PDB entry 5KLP | X-ray diffraction, 2.00 A resolution | chain A

# Chain A
Molecule: Orf34
From: Pseudomonas syringae pv. syringae
UniProt: Q6VE93 (Q6VE93_PSESY); residues 29-369 here = UniProt positions 29-369
Sequence (342 residues; each row starts with the number of its first residue):
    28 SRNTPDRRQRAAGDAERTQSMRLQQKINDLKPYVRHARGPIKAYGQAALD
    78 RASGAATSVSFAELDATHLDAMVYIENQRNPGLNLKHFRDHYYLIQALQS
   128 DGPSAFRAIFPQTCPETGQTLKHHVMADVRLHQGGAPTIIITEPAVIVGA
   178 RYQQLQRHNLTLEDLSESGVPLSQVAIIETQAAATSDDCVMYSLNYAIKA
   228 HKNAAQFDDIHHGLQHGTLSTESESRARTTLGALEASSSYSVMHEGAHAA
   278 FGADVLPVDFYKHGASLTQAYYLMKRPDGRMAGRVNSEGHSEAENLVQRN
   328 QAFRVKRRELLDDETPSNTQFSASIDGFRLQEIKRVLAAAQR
Disordered / not traced: 28-44, 83-85, 162, 334-345
Modified / non-standard residues: Mse48, Mse99, Mse153, Mse218, Mse270, Mse301, Mse308 (selenomethionine; parent Met)
Construct notes: expression tag (28); engineered mutation Ala82 (Lys in Q6VE93), Ala83 (Lys in Q6VE93), Tyr119 (Lys in Q6VE93), Tyr120 (Glu in Q6VE93), Ala210 (Gln in Q6VE93), Ala211 (Lys in Q6VE93), Tyr298 (Lys in Q6VE93), Tyr299 (Gln in Q6VE93), Ala366 (Glu in Q6VE93), Ala367 (Glu in Q6VE93)
Residues lining bound ligands: inositol hexakisphosphate (IHP): Arg49, Lys53, Arg106, Asn222, Ile225, Lys226, Lys229, Lys289, His290, Asn313, Ser314, His317, Arg326, Phe355, Gln358, Arg362
Swiss-Prot annotation at these positions:
  - active site: His150, Glu170, Cys216
  - binding site (1D-myo-inositol hexakisphosphate): Arg49, Lys53, Arg106, Asn222, Lys226 to Lys229, Lys289, His290, Ser314 to His317, Arg326, Gln358, Arg362
  - binding site (CoA): His150, Ala177, Ala292 to Thr295, Arg331 to Arg334, Ser344 to Phe348
  - modified residue: Lys289 (N6-acetyllysine)
  - mutagenesis: Cys216 (C216A: Abolished acetyltransferase activity. Reduced ability to trigger host TIFY/JAZ proteins degradation and altered host infection), Lys226 (K226E: Abolished binding to 1D-myo-inositol hexakisphosphate and ability to acetylate host TIFY9/JAZ10), Lys289 (K289E: Abolished binding to 1D-myo-inositol hexakisphosphate and ability to acetylate host TIFY9/JAZ10; K289R: Abolished autoacetylation and decreased virulence. Virulence is however not abolished), Thr295 (T295A: Abolished ability to acetylate host TIFY9/JAZ10; when associate with A-211 and A-348), Arg326 (R326E: Abolished binding to 1D-myo-inositol hexakisphosphate and ability to acetylate host TIFY9/JAZ10), Phe348 (F348A: Abolished ability to acetylate host TIFY9/JAZ10; when associate with A-211 and A-295)

# Overview
Ligands of chain A: inositol hexakisphosphate. UniProt lists 3 active-site residues, 17 residues binding
1D-myo-inositol hexakisphosphate, 15 CoA-binding residues and 6 mutagenesis sites.
Chain A is Orf34 (Pseudomonas syringae pv. syringae); the structure, Crystal structure of HopZ1a in complex
with IP6, was determined by X-ray diffraction together with 5KLQ from the same study.
